PDB entry 9QR1 | X-ray diffraction, 0.98 A resolution | chains A and F of the 6 polymer chains in the assembly

# Chain A
Protein: Methyl-coenzyme M reductase subunit alpha
From: Candidatus Methanoperedens sp. BLZ2
Notes: EC 2.8.4.1
UniProtKB: A0A6A2FLY3 (A0A6A2FLY3_9EURY); residue numbers follow UniProt; this construct covers 1-562
Amino-acid sequence (562 residues; row label = number of the first residue in the row):
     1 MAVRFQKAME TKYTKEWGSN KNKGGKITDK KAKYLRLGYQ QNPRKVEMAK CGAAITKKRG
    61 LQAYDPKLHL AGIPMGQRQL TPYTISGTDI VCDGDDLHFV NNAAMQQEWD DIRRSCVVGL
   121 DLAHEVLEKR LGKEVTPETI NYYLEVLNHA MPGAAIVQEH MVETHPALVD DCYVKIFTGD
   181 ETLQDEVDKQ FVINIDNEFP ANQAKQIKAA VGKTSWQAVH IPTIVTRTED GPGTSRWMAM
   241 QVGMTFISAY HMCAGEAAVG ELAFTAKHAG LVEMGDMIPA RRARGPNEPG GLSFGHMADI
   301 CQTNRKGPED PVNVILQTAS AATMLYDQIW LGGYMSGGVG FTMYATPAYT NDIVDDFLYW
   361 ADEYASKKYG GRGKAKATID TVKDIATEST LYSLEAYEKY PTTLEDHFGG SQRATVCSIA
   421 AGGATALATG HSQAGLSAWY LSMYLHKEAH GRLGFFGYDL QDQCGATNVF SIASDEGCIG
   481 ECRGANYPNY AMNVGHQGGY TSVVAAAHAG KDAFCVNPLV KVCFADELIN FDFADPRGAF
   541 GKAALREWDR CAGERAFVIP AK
Not modelled in the structure: 1, 562
Modified positions: Cys51 (S-hydroxycysteine; CSO); His268 (N1-methylated histidine; MHS); Arg282 (5-methyl-arginine; AGM); Trp439 (6-hydroxytryptophan; TRX); Gly457 (thioglycin; GL3); Asp462 (didehydroaspartate; DYA); Cys464 (S-methylcysteine; SMC)
Ion coordination: factor 430 Ni: Gln158 (together with 1-thioethanesulfonic acid); Na+: Arg227, Glu229 (shared with 2 residues of chain D)
Ligand contacts:
  - 1-thioethanesulfonic acid (COM): Tyr344, Phe455, Phe456, Gly457
  - factor 430 (F43), molecule 1: Ala155, Ile156, Val157, Gln158, Met161, Val162, Met240, Gln241, Met244, Ile247, Ala254, Gly255
  - factor 430 (F43), molecule 2: Gly337, Gly338, Val339, Gly340, Phe341, Thr342, Met343, Tyr344, Phe408, Gly409, Gln412, Gly454, Phe455
  - Coenzyme B (TP7), molecule 1: Arg236, Lys267, His268
  - Coenzyme B (TP7), molecule 2: Arg281, Arg282, Leu331, Met335, Ser336, Phe341, Phe455, Met492, Asn493, Val494

# Chain F
Protein: coenzyme-B sulfoethylthiotransferase
From: Candidatus Methanoperedens sp. BLZ2
Notes: EC 2.8.4.1
UniProtKB: A0A5E4HJB0 (A0A5E4HJB0_UNCAX); residue numbers follow UniProt; this construct covers 1-249
Amino-acid sequence (249 residues; numbered 1 to 249; the number before each row is that of its first residue):
     1 MAYKPQYYPG STSVAKNRRK FMSDDVEKMR DISDEDLTAL LGHRAPGSDY PSTHPPLSEI
    61 GEPACPVREV VEPTPGAAAG DRMRYVQFAD SMYNGPAVPY WRSYHAAINF RGVDPGTLSG
   121 RQVNEMRERD MEEYAKRQSE TEITDWGLAG MRGCTVHGHS LRLQEDGVMF DMLDRRRLEG
   181 GVIVSDKDQV GVPIDRKVNL GKPMSEAEAA KRTTIYRVDN VAFRSDKEVI EHVQRVWELR
   241 TKYGFVPKA
Not modelled in the structure: 1
Modified positions: His159 (3(S)-methyl-histidine; A1I9G)
Ligand contacts: factor 430 (F43): Leu118, Ser119, Gly120, Arg121, Cys154, Thr155, Val156, His157, Gly158, His159

# How chain A and chain F interact
Pairs across the interface (22):
  Lys129(A) - Thr53(F)  hydrogen bond (backbone-side chain)
  Arg130(A) - Arg82(F)
  Leu131(A) - Arg82(F)  hydrogen bond (backbone-side chain)
  Leu131(A) - Arg84(F)
  Val157(A) - Thr155(F)  hydrogen bond (backbone-side chain)
  Gln158(A) - Met172(F)
  Glu159(A) - His157(F)
  Glu159(A) - Met172(F)
  His251(A) - Val190(F)
  His251(A) - Val192(F)
  Met252(A) - Val190(F)
  Cys253(A) - Tyr85(F)  hydrophobic
  Cys253(A) - Gln87(F)
  Cys253(A) - Gly153(F)
  Ala254(A) - Arg121(F)  hydrogen bond (backbone-side chain)
  Ala254(A) - Gly153(F)  hydrogen bond (backbone-backbone)
  Ala254(A) - Cys154(F)  hydrophobic
  Gly255(A) - Arg121(F)  hydrogen bond (backbone-side chain)
  Glu256(A) - Arg84(F)  salt bridge
  Glu256(A) - Tyr85(F)
  Glu256(A) - Glu125(F)
  Ala257(A) - Glu125(F)  hydrogen bond (backbone-side chain)
Interface residues without a listed pair, chain A (15 interface residues in all): Gly132, His160
Interface residues without a listed pair, chain F (18 interface residues in all): His54, Met83, Val123, Phe170

# In short
15 residues of chain A and 18 residues of chain F are in contact; the contacts include 7 hydrogen bonds and 1
salt bridge. Among the polar pairs are Glu256(A)-Arg84(F), Lys129(A)-Thr53(F) and Leu131(A)-Arg82(F). One
factor 430 molecule is bound between chain A and chain F.
Here chain A is Methyl-coenzyme M reductase subunit alpha and chain F is coenzyme-B sulfoethylthiotransferase,
both from Candidatus Methanoperedens sp. BLZ2. Entry 9QR1 (Methyl-coenzyme M reductase of ANME-2d Candidatus
Methanoperedens sp. BLZ2 from a bioreactor enrichment culture) was determined by X-ray diffraction (same
publication as 9QQT, 9QM5 and 9QR3).
